Entry 8F3D (electron microscopy, 3.40 A resolution); this record covers chains A and F of the 12 polymer chains in the assembly.

[Chain A (and F)]
Molecule: 3-methylcrotonyl-CoA carboxylase beta-subunit
Organism: Leishmania tarentolae
Notes: EC 6.4.1.4; chain F of this document is another copy of the same molecule, construct and numbering; everything in this record applies to it too
Chain sequence (707 residues; row label = number of the first residue in the row):
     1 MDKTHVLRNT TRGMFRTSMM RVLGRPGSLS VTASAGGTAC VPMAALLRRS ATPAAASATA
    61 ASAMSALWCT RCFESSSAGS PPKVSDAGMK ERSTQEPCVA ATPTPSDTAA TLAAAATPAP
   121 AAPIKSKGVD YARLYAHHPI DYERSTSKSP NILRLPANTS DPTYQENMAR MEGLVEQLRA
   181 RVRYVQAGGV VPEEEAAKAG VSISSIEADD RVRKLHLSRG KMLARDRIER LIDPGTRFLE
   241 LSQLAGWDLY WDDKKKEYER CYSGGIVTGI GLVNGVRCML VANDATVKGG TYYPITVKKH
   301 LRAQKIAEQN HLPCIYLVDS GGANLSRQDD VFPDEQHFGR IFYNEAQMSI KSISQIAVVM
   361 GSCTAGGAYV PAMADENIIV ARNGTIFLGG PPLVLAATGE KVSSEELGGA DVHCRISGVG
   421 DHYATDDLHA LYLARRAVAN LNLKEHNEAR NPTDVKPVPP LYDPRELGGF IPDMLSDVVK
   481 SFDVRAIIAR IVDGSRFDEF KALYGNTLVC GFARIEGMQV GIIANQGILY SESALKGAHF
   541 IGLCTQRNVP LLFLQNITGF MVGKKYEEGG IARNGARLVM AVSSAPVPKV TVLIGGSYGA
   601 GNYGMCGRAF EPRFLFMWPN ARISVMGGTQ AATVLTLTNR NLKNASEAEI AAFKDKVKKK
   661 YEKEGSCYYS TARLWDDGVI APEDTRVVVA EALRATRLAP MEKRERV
Not modelled in the structure: 1-134, 701-707
Small-molecule neighbours:
  - BTI (5-(hexahydro-2-oxo-1H-thieno[3,4-d]imidazol-6-yl)pentanal), molecule 1: L393, A397, T398
  - BTI, molecule 2: T558, F560, M561, V562, M626, G627, Q630

[Chain A / chain F interface]
Residue-residue contacts (5; chain A residue first):
  L535(A) - R577(F)
  H539(A) - R573(F)  hydrogen bond
  R573(A) - H539(F)  hydrogen bond
  R577(A) - L535(F)
  R577(A) - R577(F)

[Overview]
The chain A/chain F interface involves 4 residues from each chain; the contacts include 2 hydrogen bonds. Its
one hydrogen-bonded contact is H539(A)-R573(F). Chain A binds compound BTI.
Chain A and chain F are both 3-methylcrotonyl-CoA carboxylase beta-subunit (Leishmania tarentolae); the
structure, 3-methylcrotonyl-CoA carboxylase in filament, beta-subunit centered, was determined by electron
microscopy (same publication as 8F41).
